PDB entry 2DQJ | X-ray diffraction, 1.80 A resolution | chains H and Y of the 3 polymer chains in the assembly

[Chain H]
Protein: Ig VH, anti-lysozyme
Source organism: Mus musculus
Amino-acid sequence (114 residues; numbered 1 to 114; the number before each row is that of its first residue):
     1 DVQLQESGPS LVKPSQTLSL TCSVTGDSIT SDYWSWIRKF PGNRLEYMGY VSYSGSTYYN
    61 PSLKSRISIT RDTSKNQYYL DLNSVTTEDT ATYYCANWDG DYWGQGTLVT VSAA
Disulfide bonds: C22-C95

[Chain Y]
Protein: Lysozyme C
Source organism: Gallus gallus
Notes: EC 3.2.1.17
UniProtKB: P00698 (LYSC_CHICK); residues 1-129 here correspond to UniProt positions 19-147 (UniProt number = residue number + 18)
Amino-acid sequence (129 residues; row label = number of the first residue in the row):
     1 KVFGRCELAA AMKRHGLDNY RGYSLGNWVC AAKFESNFNT QATNRNTDGS TDYGILQINS
    61 RWWCNDGRTP GSRNLCNIPC SALLSSDITA SVNCAKKIVS DGNGMNAWVA WRNRCKGTDV
   121 QAWIRGCRL
Disulfide bonds: C6-C127, C30-C115, C64-C80, C76-C94
UniProt features mapped onto this chain:
  - active site: E35, D52
  - binding site (substrate): D101

[Chain H / chain Y interface]
Contacting residue pairs (31; chain H residue first):
  T30(H) - R73(Y)
  S31(H) - R73(Y)
  S31(H) - L75(Y)
  D32(H) - L75(Y)
  D32(H) - N77(Y)
  D32(H) - K97(Y)  salt bridge
  Y33(H) - W63(Y)
  Y33(H) - K97(Y)  hydrogen bond (side chain-backbone)
  Y33(H) - I98(Y)
  Y33(H) - D101(Y)
  Y50(H) - R21(Y)  hydrogen bond
  Y50(H) - S100(Y)  hydrogen bond (side chain-backbone)
  S52(H) - D101(Y)  hydrogen bond
  S52(H) - G102(Y)
  Y53(H) - W62(Y)  hydrophobic
  Y53(H) - W63(Y)  hydrophobic
  Y53(H) - L75(Y)  hydrophobic
  Y53(H) - D101(Y)
  Y53(H) - N103(Y)  hydrogen bond
  S54(H) - D101(Y)  hydrogen bond
  S54(H) - N103(Y)
  S56(H) - D101(Y)  hydrogen bond
  S56(H) - G102(Y)  hydrogen bond (side chain-backbone)
  Y58(H) - R21(Y)
  Y58(H) - S100(Y)
  Y58(H) - D101(Y)
  Y58(H) - G102(Y)
  W98(H) - K97(Y)
  W98(H) - S100(Y)
  D99(H) - N77(Y)  hydrogen bond
  D99(H) - K97(Y)  salt bridge
Also at the interface, not in a pair above, chain Y (15 interface residues in all): Y20, N74, K96

[Summary]
The interface between chain H and chain Y involves 12 residues on one side and 15 on the other, with 9
hydrogen bonds and 2 salt bridges. Among the polar pairs are D32(H)-K97(Y), D99(H)-K97(Y) and Y33(H)-K97(Y).
Here chain H is Ig VH, anti-lysozyme (Mus musculus) and chain Y is Lysozyme C (Gallus gallus). Entry 2DQJ
(Crystal structure of hyhel-10 FV (wild-type) complexed with hen egg lysozyme at 1.8A resolution) was
determined by X-ray diffraction, deposited together with 2DQC, 2DQF, 2DQG and 2DQI.
